PDB entry 6SQU | X-ray diffraction, 2.27 A resolution | chain A

# Chain A
Molecule: Phosphatidylinositol 3,4,5-trisphosphate 5-phosphatase 2
Source organism: Homo sapiens
Notes: EC 3.1.3.86
Reference sequence: O15357 (SHIP2_HUMAN); residues 419-732 here = UniProt positions 419-732
Chain sequence (316 residues; numbered 417 to 732; the number before each row is that of its first residue):
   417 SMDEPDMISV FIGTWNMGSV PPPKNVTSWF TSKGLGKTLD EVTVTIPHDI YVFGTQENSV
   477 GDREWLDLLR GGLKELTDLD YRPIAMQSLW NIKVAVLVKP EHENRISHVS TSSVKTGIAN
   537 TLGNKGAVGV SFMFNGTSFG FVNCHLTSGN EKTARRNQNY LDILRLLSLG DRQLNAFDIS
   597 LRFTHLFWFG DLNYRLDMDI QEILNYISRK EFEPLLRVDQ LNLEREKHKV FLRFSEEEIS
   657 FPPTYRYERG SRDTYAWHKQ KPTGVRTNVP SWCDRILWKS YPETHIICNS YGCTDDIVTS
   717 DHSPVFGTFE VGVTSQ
Disordered / not traced: 417-422, 534-539, 585-598, 675-683, 699-701, 729-732
Differences from the reference sequence: expression tag (417-418)
UniProt features mapped onto this chain:
  - natural variant: Pro659 (P659S: In OPSMD), Trp688 (W688C: In OPSMD), Phe722 (F722I: In OPSMD)
  - mutagenesis: Asp607 (D607A: Abolishes enzyme activity but not phosphorylation upon FCGR2A clustering)
Reported in the primary citation:
  - catalytic residues: Asp607, His718 (citing earlier work)
  - binding site for the ligand D7I: Asp613, Glu640
  - allosteric site: Asp613
  - conformationally variable residues (side-chain flip): Asp613

# Summary
From UniProt: one mutagenesis site. The paper reports catalytic residues Asp607 and His718; a binding site for
the ligand D7I at Asp613 and Glu640.
Chain A is Phosphatidylinositol 3,4,5-trisphosphate 5-phosphatase 2 (Homo sapiens); the structure, Crystal
structure of human SHIP2 catalytic domain in complex with 1,2,4 Dimer, was determined by X-ray diffraction
together with 6SRR from the same study.
